PDB entry 6YE1 | X-ray diffraction, 2.66 A resolution | chain B

Chain B:
Protein: 5'-nucleotidase
From: Homo sapiens
Notes: EC 3.1.3.5
UniProt: P21589 (5NTD_HUMAN); residues 27-549 here = UniProt positions 27-549
Amino-acid sequence (532 residues; row label = number of the first residue in the row):
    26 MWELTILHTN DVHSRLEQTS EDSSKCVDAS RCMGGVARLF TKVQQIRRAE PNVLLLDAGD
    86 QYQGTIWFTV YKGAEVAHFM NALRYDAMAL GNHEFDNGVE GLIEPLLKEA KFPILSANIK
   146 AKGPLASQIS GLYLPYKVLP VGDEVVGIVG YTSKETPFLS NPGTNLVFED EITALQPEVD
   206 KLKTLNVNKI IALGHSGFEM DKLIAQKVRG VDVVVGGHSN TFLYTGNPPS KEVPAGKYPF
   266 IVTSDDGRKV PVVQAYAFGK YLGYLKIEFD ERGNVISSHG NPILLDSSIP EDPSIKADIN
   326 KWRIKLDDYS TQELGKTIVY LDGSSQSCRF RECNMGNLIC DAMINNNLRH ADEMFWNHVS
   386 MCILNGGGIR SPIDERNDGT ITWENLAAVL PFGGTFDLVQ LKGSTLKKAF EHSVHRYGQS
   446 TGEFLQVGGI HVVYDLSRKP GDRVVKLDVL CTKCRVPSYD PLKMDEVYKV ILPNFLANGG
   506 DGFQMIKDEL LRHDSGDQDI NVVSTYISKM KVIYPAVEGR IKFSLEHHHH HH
Unresolved in the structure: 377-379, 550-557
Disulfides: Cys-51/Cys-57, Cys-353/Cys-358, Cys-365/Cys-387, Cys-476/Cys-479
Differences from the reference sequence: initiating methionine (26); engineered mutation Asp-53 (Asn in P21589), Asp-311 (Asn in P21589), Asp-333 (Asn in P21589), Asp-403 (Asn in P21589); variant Ala-376 (Thr in P21589); expression tag (550-557)
Swiss-Prot annotation at these positions:
  - binding site (Zn(2+)): Asp-36, His-38, Asp-85, Asn-117, His-220, His-243
  - binding site (AMP): Arg-354, Asn-390, Arg-395, Phe-417, Phe-500, Asp-506
  - binding site (IMP): Arg-354, Asn-390, Arg-395, Phe-417, Phe-500, Asp-506
  - site (Transition state stabilizer): His-118, Asp-121
  - lipidation: Ser-549 (GPI-anchor amidated serine)

Summary:
UniProt lists 6 Zn2+-binding residues, 6 AMP-binding residues and 6 IMP-binding residues.
Chain B is 5'-nucleotidase (Homo sapiens); the structure, Human Ecto-5'-nucleotidase (CD73) in complex with
the AMPCP derivative A894 (compound 2n in publication) in the ..., was determined by X-ray diffraction
together with 6YE2 from the same study.
